4TTT - chains L and S; structure by X-ray diffraction, 1.72 A resolution.

[Chain L]
Name: Uptake hydrogenase large subunit hoxG
Source organism: Ralstonia eutropha
Notes: EC 1.12.99.6
UniProt: P31891 (MBHL_CUPNH); numbering as in UniProt (aligned over 1-603)
Amino-acid sequence (603 residues; row label = number of the first residue in the row):
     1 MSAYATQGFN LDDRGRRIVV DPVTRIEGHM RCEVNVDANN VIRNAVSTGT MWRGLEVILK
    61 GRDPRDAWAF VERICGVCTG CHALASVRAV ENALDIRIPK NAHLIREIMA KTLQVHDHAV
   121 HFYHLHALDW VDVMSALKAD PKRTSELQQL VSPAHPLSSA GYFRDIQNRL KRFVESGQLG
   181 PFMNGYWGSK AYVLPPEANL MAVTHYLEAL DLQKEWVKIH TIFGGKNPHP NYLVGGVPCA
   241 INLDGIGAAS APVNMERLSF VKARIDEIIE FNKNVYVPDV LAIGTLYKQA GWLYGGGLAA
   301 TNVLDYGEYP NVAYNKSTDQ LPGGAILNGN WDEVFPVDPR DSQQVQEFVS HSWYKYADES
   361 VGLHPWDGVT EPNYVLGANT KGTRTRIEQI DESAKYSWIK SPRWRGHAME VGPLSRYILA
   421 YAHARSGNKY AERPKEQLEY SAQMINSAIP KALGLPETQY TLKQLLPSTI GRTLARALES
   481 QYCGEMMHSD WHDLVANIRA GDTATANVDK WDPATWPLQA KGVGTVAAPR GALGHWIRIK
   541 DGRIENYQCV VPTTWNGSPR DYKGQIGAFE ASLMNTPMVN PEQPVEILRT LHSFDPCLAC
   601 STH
Not modelled in the structure: 1-2, 245-247
Metal / ion sites: Mg2+: Glu-56, Cys-549, His-603; ni-fe oxidized active center Ni: Cys-75, Cys-78, Cys-597, Cys-600; Na+: Thr-503, Thr-505 (shared with Asp-206(S) of chain S)
Ligand contacts: ni-fe oxidized active center (NFV): Cys-75, Val-77, Cys-78, Cys-81, His-82, Ala-528, Pro-529, Arg-530, Leu-533, Val-551, Pro-552, Thr-553, Cys-597, Cys-600
UniProt features mapped onto this chain:
  - binding site (Ni(2+)): Cys-75, Cys-78, Cys-597, Cys-600

[Chain S]
Name: Uptake hydrogenase small subunit hoxK
Source organism: Ralstonia eutropha
Notes: EC 1.12.99.6
UniProt: P31892 (MBHS_CUPNH); residues 1-317 here correspond to UniProt positions 44-360 (UniProt number = residue number + 43)
Amino-acid sequence (339 residues; numbered 1 to 339; the number before each row is that of its first residue):
     1 METKPRTPVL WLHGLECTCC SESFIRSAHP LAKDVVLSMI SLDYDDTLMA AAGHQAEAIL
    61 EEIMTKYKGN YILAVEGNPP LNQDGMSCII GGRPFIEQLK YVAKDAKAII SWGSCASWGC
   121 VQAAKPNPTQ ATPVHKVITD KPIIKVPGCP PIAEVMTGVI TYMLTFDRIP ELDRQGRPKM
   181 FYSQRIHDKC YRRPHFDAGQ FVEEWDDESA RKGFCLYKMG CKGPTTYNAC STTRWNEGTS
   241 FPIQSGHGCI GCSEDGFWDK GSFYDRLTGI SQFGVEANAD KIGGTASVVV GAAVTAHAAA
   301 SAIKRASKKN ETSGSEHRSA WSHPQFEKRS AWSHPQFEK
Not modelled in the structure: 1-4, 274-339
Sequence notes: expression tag (318-339)
Metal / ion sites: fe4-s3 cluster Fe: Cys-17, Cys-19, Cys-20, Cys-115, Cys-120, Cys-149; 4Fe-4S cluster Fe: His-187, Cys-190, Cys-215, Cys-221; Na+: Asp-206 (shared with Thr-503(L), Thr-505(L) of chain L); 3Fe-4S cluster Fe: Cys-230, Cys-249, Cys-252
Ligand contacts:
  - 3Fe-4S cluster (F3S): Ile-186, Thr-226, Asn-228, Cys-230, Trp-235, Phe-241, Pro-242, Cys-249, Ile-250, Gly-251, Cys-252, Ser-253
  - fe4-s3 cluster (F4S): Glu-16, Cys-17, Thr-18, Cys-19, Cys-20, Glu-76, Gly-113, Ser-114, Cys-115, Cys-120, Gly-148, Cys-149, Pro-150
  - 4Fe-4S cluster (SF4): Ile-186, His-187, Cys-190, Arg-192, Arg-193, Phe-196, Cys-215, Leu-216, Tyr-217, Cys-221, Gly-223, Pro-224, Ile-243
UniProt features mapped onto this chain:
  - binding site ([4Fe-4S] cluster): Cys-17, Cys-20, Cys-115, Cys-149, His-187, Cys-190, Cys-215, Cys-221
  - binding site ([3Fe-4S] cluster): Cys-230, Cys-249, Cys-252

[How chain L and chain S interact]
Pairs across the interface - 201 pairs, chain L then chain S:
  Val-19(L) / His-54(S)
  Asp-21(L) / Gly-53(S)
  Asp-21(L) / Glu-57(S)
  Asp-21(L) / Ile-90(S)
  Asp-21(L) / Gly-91(S)  hydrogen bond (side chain-backbone)
  Asp-21(L) / Gly-92(S)  hydrogen bond (side chain-backbone)
  Pro-22(L) / Tyr-44(S)
  Pro-22(L) / Ala-52(S)
  Pro-22(L) / Gly-53(S)  hydrogen bond (backbone-backbone)
  Thr-24(L) / Asp-46(S)
  Thr-24(L) / Met-49(S)
  Thr-24(L) / Ala-51(S)  hydrogen bond (side chain-backbone)
  Thr-24(L) / Ala-52(S)
  Arg-25(L) / Asp-46(S)  hydrogen bond (backbone-backbone)
  Arg-25(L) / Thr-47(S)
  Arg-25(L) / Leu-48(S)
  Arg-25(L) / Met-49(S)  hydrogen bond (side chain-backbone)
  Arg-25(L) / Ala-50(S)  hydrogen bond (side chain-backbone)
  Glu-27(L) / Cys-17(S)
  Glu-27(L) / Thr-18(S)  hydrogen bond
  His-29(L) / His-13(S)  hydrogen bond (side chain-backbone)
  His-29(L) / Gly-14(S)  hydrogen bond (side chain-backbone)
  His-29(L) / Glu-16(S)  salt bridge
  His-29(L) / Cys-88(S)
  His-29(L) / Ile-90(S)
  Arg-31(L) / Gly-92(S)
  Thr-50(L) / Ser-87(S)
  Thr-50(L) / Cys-88(S)
  Thr-50(L) / Ile-89(S)  hydrogen bond (backbone-backbone)
  Met-51(L) / Leu-15(S)  hydrophobic
  Met-51(L) / Glu-16(S)
  Met-51(L) / Ser-87(S)
  Trp-52(L) / Leu-15(S)
  Trp-52(L) / Ser-87(S)  hydrogen bond (backbone-backbone)
  Trp-52(L) / Pro-128(S)  hydrophobic
  Trp-52(L) / Thr-129(S)
  Arg-53(L) / Leu-15(S)
  Arg-53(L) / Glu-16(S)
  Arg-53(L) / Cys-17(S)
  Arg-53(L) / Gln-122(S)
  Arg-53(L) / Pro-128(S)
  Arg-53(L) / Thr-129(S)
  Leu-55(L) / Val-121(S)  hydrophobic
  Val-57(L) / Pro-126(S)  hydrophobic
  Ile-58(L) / Val-121(S)
  Ile-58(L) / Gln-122(S)
  Ile-58(L) / Ala-124(S)
  Ile-58(L) / Lys-125(S)
  Ile-58(L) / Pro-126(S)
  Ile-58(L) / Pro-128(S)
  Arg-62(L) / Ala-124(S)
  Arg-62(L) / Lys-125(S)  hydrogen bond (side chain-backbone)
  Arg-62(L) / Trp-258(S)  hydrogen bond (side chain-backbone)
  Arg-62(L) / Asp-259(S)  salt bridge
  Arg-65(L) / Tyr-264(S)
  Asp-66(L) / Ser-262(S)  hydrogen bond
  Asp-66(L) / Phe-263(S)  hydrogen bond (side chain-backbone)
  Asp-66(L) / Tyr-264(S)
  Trp-68(L) / His-247(S)
  Trp-68(L) / Tyr-264(S)  hydrogen bond
  Ala-69(L) / Trp-258(S)
  Ala-69(L) / Phe-263(S)  hydrophobic
  Phe-70(L) / Val-121(S)  hydrophobic
  Phe-70(L) / Trp-258(S)  hydrophobic
  Phe-70(L) / Phe-263(S)  hydrophobic
  Arg-73(L) / Cys-17(S)
  Arg-73(L) / Val-121(S)
  Arg-73(L) / Cys-149(S)  hydrogen bond (side chain-backbone)
  Arg-73(L) / Trp-258(S)
  Ile-74(L) / Cys-17(S)
  Cys-75(L) / Cys-17(S)  hydrophobic
  Gly-76(L) / Cys-17(S)  hydrogen bond (backbone-backbone)
  Gly-76(L) / Cys-19(S)
  Gly-76(L) / Glu-22(S)
  Val-77(L) / Cys-17(S)
  Val-77(L) / Glu-22(S)
  His-116(L) / Glu-22(S)
  His-116(L) / Arg-26(S)  hydrogen bond
  His-124(L) / Leu-48(S)
  Leu-125(L) / Thr-47(S)
  Arg-169(L) / Lys-33(S)
  Arg-169(L) / Asp-34(S)  salt bridge
  Arg-169(L) / Leu-37(S)
  Arg-169(L) / Ser-38(S)  hydrogen bond
  Phe-173(L) / Arg-6(S)
  Phe-173(L) / Val-36(S)
  Phe-173(L) / Leu-37(S)
  Ser-176(L) / Arg-6(S)  hydrogen bond
  Gln-178(L) / Pro-5(S)
  Gln-178(L) / Arg-6(S)  hydrogen bond (side chain-backbone)
  Gln-178(L) / Ser-41(S)
  Gln-178(L) / Tyr-67(S)
  Gly-180(L) / Leu-42(S)
  Gly-180(L) / Asp-43(S)
  Pro-181(L) / Leu-42(S)
  Pro-181(L) / Leu-48(S)
  Pro-181(L) / Met-49(S)
  Pro-181(L) / Ala-50(S)  hydrogen bond (backbone-backbone)
  Met-183(L) / Ala-51(S)
  Met-183(L) / Ile-59(S)  hydrophobic
  Met-183(L) / Glu-62(S)
  Met-183(L) / Ile-63(S)  hydrophobic
  Asn-184(L) / Ala-51(S)
  Asn-184(L) / Gln-55(S)  hydrogen bond (side chain-backbone)
  Asn-184(L) / Ile-59(S)
  Tyr-186(L) / Ala-50(S)
  Tyr-186(L) / Ala-52(S)  hydrogen bond (side chain-backbone)
  Tyr-186(L) / Gln-55(S)  hydrogen bond
  Trp-187(L) / Ala-50(S)  hydrophobic
  Leu-207(L) / Lys-33(S)
  Leu-210(L) / Lys-33(S)
  Asp-211(L) / Leu-31(S)
  Asp-211(L) / Lys-33(S)  salt bridge
  Gln-213(L) / Ile-25(S)  hydrogen bond (side chain-backbone)
  Gln-213(L) / Arg-26(S)  hydrogen bond
  Lys-214(L) / Arg-26(S)
  Lys-214(L) / Ser-27(S)
  Lys-214(L) / Ala-28(S)
  Lys-214(L) / Leu-31(S)
  Val-217(L) / Arg-26(S)
  Val-217(L) / Asn-236(S)
  Lys-218(L) / Asn-236(S)
  Lys-218(L) / Glu-237(S)  salt bridge
  Lys-218(L) / Thr-239(S)
  Thr-221(L) / Trp-235(S)
  Thr-221(L) / Asn-236(S)  hydrogen bond
  Thr-221(L) / Thr-239(S)
  Thr-221(L) / Ser-240(S)
  Thr-221(L) / Ser-245(S)  hydrogen bond (backbone-side chain)
  Ile-222(L) / Thr-239(S)
  Ile-222(L) / Ser-245(S)  hydrogen bond (backbone-side chain)
  Gly-225(L) / Trp-235(S)
  Gly-225(L) / Ser-240(S)
  Gly-225(L) / Phe-241(S)  hydrogen bond (backbone-backbone)
  Gly-225(L) / Pro-242(S)
  Gly-225(L) / Ser-245(S)  hydrogen bond (backbone-side chain)
  Lys-226(L) / Cys-149(S)  hydrogen bond (side chain-backbone)
  Lys-226(L) / Pro-150(S)
  Lys-226(L) / Trp-235(S)
  Lys-226(L) / Asn-236(S)
  Lys-226(L) / Pro-242(S)
  Lys-226(L) / Cys-252(S)
  Asn-227(L) / Arg-26(S)  hydrogen bond
  Asn-227(L) / Trp-235(S)
  Asn-227(L) / Asn-236(S)  hydrogen bond (backbone-side chain)
  Pro-228(L) / Cys-19(S)
  Pro-228(L) / Glu-22(S)
  Pro-228(L) / Ser-23(S)
  Pro-228(L) / Pro-150(S)
  His-229(L) / Cys-17(S)  hydrogen bond
  His-229(L) / Cys-19(S)
  His-229(L) / Cys-149(S)
  Asn-231(L) / Pro-242(S)
  Asn-231(L) / His-247(S)
  Tyr-232(L) / His-247(S)
  Leu-233(L) / Trp-205(S)
  Pro-238(L) / Ser-245(S)
  Pro-238(L) / Gly-246(S)
  Pro-238(L) / His-247(S)
  Cys-239(L) / Ser-245(S)  hydrogen bond (backbone-backbone)
  Ala-240(L) / Ala-210(S)
  Ile-241(L) / Arg-211(S)
  Asn-242(L) / Arg-211(S)  hydrogen bond (side chain-backbone)
  Ser-250(L) / Lys-212(S)
  Ser-250(L) / Gly-213(S)  hydrogen bond (backbone-backbone)
  Ala-251(L) / Arg-211(S)
  Pro-252(L) / Arg-192(S)
  Pro-252(L) / Gln-244(S)
  Pro-252(L) / Ser-245(S)
  Pro-252(L) / Gly-246(S)
  Arg-257(L) / Thr-239(S)  hydrogen bond (side chain-backbone)
  Tyr-374(L) / Gln-83(S)
  Tyr-374(L) / Met-86(S)
  Arg-384(L) / Asp-84(S)  salt bridge
  Arg-384(L) / Met-86(S)
  Thr-385(L) / Asp-84(S)
  Thr-385(L) / Met-86(S)
  Thr-385(L) / Gly-92(S)
  Thr-385(L) / Arg-93(S)
  Thr-385(L) / Pro-94(S)
  Arg-386(L) / Gly-92(S)
  Arg-386(L) / Arg-93(S)
  Ile-387(L) / Met-86(S)  hydrophobic
  Ile-387(L) / Gly-92(S)  hydrogen bond (backbone-backbone)
  Trp-398(L) / Gln-83(S)
  Trp-398(L) / Met-86(S)  hydrogen bond (side chain-backbone)
  Trp-398(L) / Ser-87(S)
  Thr-503(L) / Arg-211(S)  hydrogen bond
  Ala-504(L) / Asp-206(S)
  Ala-504(L) / Arg-211(S)
  Thr-505(L) / Asp-206(S)  hydrogen bond (backbone-side chain)
  Ala-506(L) / Trp-205(S)  hydrophobic
  Ala-506(L) / Asp-206(S)
  Val-508(L) / Glu-204(S)
  Val-508(L) / Trp-205(S)
  Trp-511(L) / Trp-205(S)
  Trp-511(L) / Tyr-264(S)  hydrophobic
  Glu-582(L) / Gln-55(S)  hydrogen bond (backbone-side chain)
  Pro-584(L) / Gln-55(S)
  Leu-588(L) / Ala-52(S)  hydrophobic
  Ala-599(L) / Glu-16(S)
Interface residues without a listed pair, chain L (94 interface residues in all): Val-20, Ile-26, Gly-28, Gly-54, Leu-128, Phe-182, Gly-185, Tyr-206, Glu-215, Phe-223, Gly-224, Trp-353, Pro-372
Interface residues without a listed pair, chain S (90 interface residues in all): Pro-8, Ala-56, Ala-58, Glu-97, Ile-250

[In short]
94 residues of chain L and 90 residues of chain S are in contact, with 47 hydrogen bonds and 6 salt bridges.
Polar pairs include His-29(L)/Glu-16(S), Arg-62(L)/Asp-259(S) and Arg-169(L)/Asp-34(S). Ligands of chain L:
ni-fe oxidized active center.
Chain L is Uptake hydrogenase large subunit hoxG and chain S is Uptake hydrogenase small subunit hoxK, both
from Ralstonia eutropha; the structure, Crystal structure of an O2-tolerant [NiFe]-hydrogenase from Ralstonia
eutropha in its as-isolated form - oxidized state ..., was determined by X-ray diffraction, deposited together
with 5MDJ, 5MDK and 5MDL.
